PDB entry 6Q3G | electron microscopy, 3.80 A resolution | chains C1 and H6 of the 668 polymer chains in the assembly

== Chain C1 ==
Name: Major head protein
Source organism: Staphylococcus phage P68
Reference sequence: Q859I3 (Q859I3_9CAUD); numbering as in UniProt (aligned over 1-408)
Amino-acid sequence (408 residues; each row starts with the number of its first residue):
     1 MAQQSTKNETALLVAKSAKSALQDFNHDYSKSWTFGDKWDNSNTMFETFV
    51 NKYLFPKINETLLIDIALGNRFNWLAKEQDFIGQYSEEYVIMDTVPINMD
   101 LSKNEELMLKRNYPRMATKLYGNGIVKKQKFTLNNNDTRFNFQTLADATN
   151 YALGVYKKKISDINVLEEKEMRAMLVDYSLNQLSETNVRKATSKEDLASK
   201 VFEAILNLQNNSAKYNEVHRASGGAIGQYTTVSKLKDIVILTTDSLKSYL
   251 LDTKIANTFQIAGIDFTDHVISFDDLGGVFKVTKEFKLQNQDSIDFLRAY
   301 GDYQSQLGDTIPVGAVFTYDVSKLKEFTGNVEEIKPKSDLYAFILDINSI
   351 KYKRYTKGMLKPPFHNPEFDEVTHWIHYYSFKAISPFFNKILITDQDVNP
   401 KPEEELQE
Disordered / not traced: 1-10, 396-408

== Chain H6 ==
Name: Arstotzka protein
Source organism: Staphylococcus phage P68
Reference sequence: Q859I2 (Q859I2_9CAUD); residues 1-60 here = UniProt positions 1-60
Amino-acid sequence (60 residues; numbered 1 to 60; the number before each row is that of its first residue):
     1 MYEGNNMRSMMGTSYEDSRLNKRTELNENMSIDTNKSEDSYGVQIHSLSK
    51 QSFTGDVEEE
Disordered / not traced: 56-60

== Chain C1 / chain H6 interface ==
Contacting residue pairs (47; chain C1 residue first):
  L62(C1) with S52(H6); F53(H6), hydrophobic; T54(H6)
  L63(C1) with F53(H6); T54(H6); G55(H6)
  I64(C1) with F53(H6), hydrophobic
  A67(C1) with E28(H6)
  L68(C1) with E28(H6)
  G69(C1) with E28(H6)
  N70(C1) with T24(H6); E25(H6); L26(H6)
  R71(C1) with M30(H6), hydrogen bond; S31(H6); N35(H6)
  F72(C1) with E25(H6)
  N73(C1) with T24(H6); E25(H6), hydrogen bond (backbone-side chain); L26(H6), hydrogen bond (side chain-backbone)
  W74(C1) with E25(H6), hydrogen bond (backbone-side chain); I32(H6), hydrophobic
  L75(C1) with E25(H6)
  E78(C1) with L20(H6); R23(H6), salt bridge
  I160(C1) with T24(H6)
  I163(C1) with T24(H6)
  N164(C1) with T24(H6); E25(H6)
  L251(C1) with S37(H6); E38(H6)
  R354(C1) with R23(H6); T24(H6); E25(H6), salt bridge
  T356(C1) with L20(H6); K22(H6); R23(H6), hydrogen bond
  K357(C1) with D17(H6), salt bridge; S18(H6); R19(H6); L20(H6)
  G358(C1) with S18(H6)
  M359(C1) with K22(H6), hydrogen bond; T24(H6)
  L360(C1) with K22(H6)
  I376(C1) with K22(H6)
  Y378(C1) with K22(H6)
Other interface residues (no listed pair), chain C1 (33 interface residues in all): T61, D65, A76, N150, Y156, E167, S272, H377
Other interface residues (no listed pair), chain H6 (21 interface residues in all): N27

== Summary ==
33 residues of chain C1 face 21 of chain H6 across their interface, with 6 hydrogen bonds and 3 salt bridges.
Polar contacts include E78(C1)-R23(H6), R354(C1)-E25(H6) and K357(C1)-D17(H6).
Here chain C1 is Major head protein and chain H6 is Arstotzka protein, both from Staphylococcus phage P68.
Entry 6Q3G (Structure of native bacteriophage P68) was determined by electron microscopy, deposited together
with 6IAB, 6IAC, 6IAT, 6IAW and 6IB1.
